PDB entry 7T2C | X-ray diffraction, 3.10 A resolution | chains E and B of the 5 polymer chains in the assembly

[Chain E]
Name: T cell receptor, B5, beta chain
Organism: Homo sapiens
UniProt: P01850 (TRBC1_HUMAN); residues 129-257 here correspond to UniProt positions 1-129 (UniProt number = residue number - 128)
Chain sequence (249 residues; numbered 1 to 257 plus 2 insertion-coded residues; 10 numbers in that range are skipped by the numbering (no residue carries them; nothing is unmodelled there); the number before each row is that of its first residue):
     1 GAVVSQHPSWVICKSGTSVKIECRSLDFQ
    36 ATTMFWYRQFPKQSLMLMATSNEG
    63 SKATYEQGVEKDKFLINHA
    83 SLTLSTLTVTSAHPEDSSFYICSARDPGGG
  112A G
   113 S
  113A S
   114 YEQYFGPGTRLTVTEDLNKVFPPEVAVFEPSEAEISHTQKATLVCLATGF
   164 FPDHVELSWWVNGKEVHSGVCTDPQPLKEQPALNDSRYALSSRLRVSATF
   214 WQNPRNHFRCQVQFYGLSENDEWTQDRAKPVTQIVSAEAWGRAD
Disordered / not traced: 1
Differences from the reference sequence: engineered mutation Cys-184 (Ser56 in P01850), Ala-202 (Cys74 in P01850)
Disulfide bonds: Cys-23/Cys-104, Cys-158/Cys-223
UniProt features mapped onto this chain:
  - glycosylation: Asn-197 (N-linked (GlcNAc...) asparagine)

[Chain B]
Name: HLA class II histocompatibility antigen, DP beta 1 chain
Organism: Homo sapiens
UniProt: P04440 (DPB1_HUMAN); the author numbering skips numbers that UniProt does not, so the offset changes along the chain: 1-22 = UniProt 30-51; 25-190 = UniProt 52-217
Chain sequence (188 residues; row label = number of the first residue in the row; note: 2 numbers in that range are skipped by the numbering (no residue carries them; nothing is unmodelled there)):
     1 RATPENYLFQGRQECYAFNGTQ
    25 RFLERYIYNREEFARFDSDVGEFRAVTELGRPAAEYWNSQKDILEEKRAV
    75 PDRMCRHNYELGGPMTLQRRVQPRVNVSPSKKGPLQHHNLLVCHVTDFYP
   125 GSIQVRWFLNGQEETAGVVSTNLIRNGDWTFQILVMLEMTPQQGDVYTCQ
   175 VEHTSLDSPVTVEWKA
Disordered / not traced: 1-2, 105-112, 189-190
Disulfide bonds: Cys-15/Cys-79, Cys-117/Cys-173
Covalent attachments: N-acetylglucosamine (NAG) linked to Asn-19
UniProt features mapped onto this chain:
  - region: Lys-189, Ala-190 (Connecting peptide)
  - glycosylation: Asn-19 (N-linked (GlcNAc...) asparagine)

[Interface between chain E and chain B]
Residue-residue contacts - 10 pairs, chain E then chain B:
  Gly-112(E) with Gln-64(B); Ile-67(B)
  Gly-112A(E) with Asp-66(B); Ile-67(B)
  Ser-113(E) with Ile-67(B); Glu-70(B)
  Ser-113A(E) with Ile-67(B); Glu-70(B), hydrogen bond
  Tyr-114(E) with Glu-70(B); Arg-77(B)
The authors on this interface:
  - specific contacts: Ser-113(E)/Glu-70(B) (hydrogen bond), Tyr-114(E)/Glu-70(B), Tyr-114(E)/Arg-77(B)

[Summary]
The chain E/chain B interface involves 5 residues from each chain; the contacts include 1 hydrogen bond. Its
one hydrogen-bonded contact is Ser-113A(E)/Glu-70(B). The paper describes a hydrogen bond between Ser-113(E)
and Glu-70(B); contacts between Tyr-114(E) and Glu-70(B) and Tyr-114(E) and Arg-77(B).
Here chain E is T cell receptor, B5, beta chain and chain B is HLA class II histocompatibility antigen, DP
beta 1 chain, both from Homo sapiens. Entry 7T2C (Crystal structure of the B5 TCR in complex with HLA-DP4-Ply)
was determined by X-ray diffraction together with 7T2A, 7T2B and 7T2D from the same study.
